9G00 - chains D and E of the 6 polymer chains in the assembly; structure by electron microscopy, 2.88 A resolution.

[Chain D]
Molecule: CO-methylating acetyl-CoA synthase
Source organism: Clostridium autoethanogenum DSM 10061
Notes: EC 2.3.1.169
UniProtKB: F8TEQ9 (F8TEQ9_9CLOT); residues 1-708 here = UniProt positions 1-708
Amino-acid sequence (708 residues; numbered 1 to 708; the number before each row is that of its first residue):
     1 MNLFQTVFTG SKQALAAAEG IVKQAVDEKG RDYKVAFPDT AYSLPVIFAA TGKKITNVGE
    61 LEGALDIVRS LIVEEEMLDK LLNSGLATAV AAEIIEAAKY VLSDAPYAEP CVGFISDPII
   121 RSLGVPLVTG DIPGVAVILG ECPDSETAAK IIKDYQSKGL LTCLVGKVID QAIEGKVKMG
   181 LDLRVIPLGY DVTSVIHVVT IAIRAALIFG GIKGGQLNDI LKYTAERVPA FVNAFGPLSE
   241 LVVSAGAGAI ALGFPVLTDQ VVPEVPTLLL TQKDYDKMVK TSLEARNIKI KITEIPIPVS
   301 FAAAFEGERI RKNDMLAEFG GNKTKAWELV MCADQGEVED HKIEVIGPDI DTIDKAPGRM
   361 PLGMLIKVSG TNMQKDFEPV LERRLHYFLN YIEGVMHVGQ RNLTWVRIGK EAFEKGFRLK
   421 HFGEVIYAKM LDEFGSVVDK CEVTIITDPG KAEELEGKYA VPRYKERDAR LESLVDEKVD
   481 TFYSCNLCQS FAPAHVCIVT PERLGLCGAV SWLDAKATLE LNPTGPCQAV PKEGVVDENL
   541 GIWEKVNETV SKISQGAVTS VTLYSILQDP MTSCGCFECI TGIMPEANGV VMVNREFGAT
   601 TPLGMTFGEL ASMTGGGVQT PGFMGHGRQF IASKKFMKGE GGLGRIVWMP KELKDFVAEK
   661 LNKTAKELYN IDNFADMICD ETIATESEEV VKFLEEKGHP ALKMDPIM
Bound ions: 4Fe-4S cluster Fe: C485, C488, C497, C507; Ni2+ site 1: C488, C574, C576 (together with 4Fe-4S cluster); Ni2+ site 2: C574, G575, C576
Residues lining bound ligands:
  - cobalamin (B12): L487, S490, F491, C507, A509, V510, G575, C576, F577, E578, R595
  - 4Fe-4S cluster (SF4): C485, N486, L487, C488, H495, C497, G505, L506, C507, V510, C574, C576

[Chain E]
Molecule: Acetyl-CoA decarbonylase/synthase complex subunit delta
Source organism: Clostridium autoethanogenum DSM 10061
UniProtKB: F8TEQ6 (F8TEQ6_9CLOT); numbering as in UniProt (aligned over 1-314)
Amino-acid sequence (314 residues; numbered 1 to 314; the number before each row is that of its first residue):
     1 MFKKPTQKFS GKIGEVEIGT GEKALKLGGE SVLPFYTFDG DTGNTPKVGM EILDVYPEDW
    61 IDPLKDIYKD VAKDPVKWAQ FVEEKYSPDF ICLRLISADP NGTDAAPEDC AKTAKAVVEA
   121 IKTPLVVAGT GNHEKDAKLF EKVAQETEGH NILLMSAVED NYKSVGAAGV MAYNDKVVAE
   181 SSVDINLAKQ INILMNQLGI DNTKFVDNVG CAAGGYGYEY VISTLDRVKL AALGQDDKTL
   241 QVPIISPVSF EACKVKEAMD SEEDSPQWGS QEDRTVSMEV ATASGVLASG TDAVILRHPK
   301 SVEVIRNFIK ELLG
Not modelled in the structure: 1

[Interface between chain D and chain E]
Residue-residue contacts (25; chain D residue first):
  R121(D) - A172(E)  hydrogen bond (side chain-backbone)
  V125(D) - S164(E)
  V125(D) - A167(E)  hydrophobic
  V125(D) - A168(E)
  V128(D) - A167(E)  hydrophobic
  V128(D) - M171(E)  hydrophobic
  V128(D) - L198(E)  hydrophobic
  T129(D) - K163(E)
  T129(D) - S164(E)
  I208(D) - M171(E)
  F209(D) - M171(E)
  F209(D) - A172(E)  hydrophobic
  R227(D) - Q197(E)  hydrogen bond (side chain-backbone)
  R227(D) - L198(E)  hydrogen bond (side chain-backbone)
  N486(D) - N186(E)  hydrogen bond (backbone-side chain)
  Q489(D) - N186(E)
  Q489(D) - R227(E)  hydrogen bond (backbone-side chain)
  S490(D) - D184(E)
  P493(D) - R227(E)
  T524(D) - Q190(E)  hydrogen bond (backbone-side chain)
  T524(D) - L194(E)
  K552(D) - D237(E)  salt bridge
  Q555(D) - A231(E)
  Q555(D) - Q235(E)  hydrogen bond (backbone-side chain)
  G556(D) - Q235(E)
Other interface residues (no listed pair), chain D (18 interface residues in all): S122, N522, G525
Other interface residues (no listed pair), chain E (21 interface residues in all): E148, Y173, I185, I193, G199

[Overview]
18 residues of chain D face 21 of chain E across their interface, with 7 hydrogen bonds and 1 salt bridge.
Polar contacts include K552(D)-D237(E), R121(D)-A172(E) and R227(D)-Q197(E). Ligands of chain D: 4Fe-4S
cluster and cobalamin.
Chain D is CO-methylating acetyl-CoA synthase and chain E is Acetyl-CoA decarbonylase/synthase complex subunit
delta, both from Clostridium autoethanogenum DSM 10061; the structure, Structure of carbon monoxide
dehydrogenase/acetyl-CoA synthase (CODH/ACS) in complex with corrinoid iron-sulfur protein (CoFeSP) from
Clostridium ..., was determined by electron microscopy together with 9FZY, 9FZZ, 9G01, 9G02, 9G03 and 9G7I
from the same study.
